4EEF - chains A and G of the 3 polymer chains in the assembly; structure by X-ray diffraction, 2.70 A resolution.

== Chain A ==
Name: Hemagglutinin HA1 chain
Organism: Influenza A virus
UniProt: Q9WFX3 (HEMA_I18A0); the construct lacks a stretch of the UniProt sequence, so the offset changes along the chain: 7-54 = UniProt 14-61; 55-83 = UniProt 63-91; 84-95 = UniProt 93-104; 96-125 = UniProt 106-135; 3 more segments
Sequence (331 residues; numbered 7 to 329 plus 8 insertion-coded residues; the number before each row is that of its first residue; a row labelled like 125A-125C holds insertion residues (125A, then the next letters in order)):
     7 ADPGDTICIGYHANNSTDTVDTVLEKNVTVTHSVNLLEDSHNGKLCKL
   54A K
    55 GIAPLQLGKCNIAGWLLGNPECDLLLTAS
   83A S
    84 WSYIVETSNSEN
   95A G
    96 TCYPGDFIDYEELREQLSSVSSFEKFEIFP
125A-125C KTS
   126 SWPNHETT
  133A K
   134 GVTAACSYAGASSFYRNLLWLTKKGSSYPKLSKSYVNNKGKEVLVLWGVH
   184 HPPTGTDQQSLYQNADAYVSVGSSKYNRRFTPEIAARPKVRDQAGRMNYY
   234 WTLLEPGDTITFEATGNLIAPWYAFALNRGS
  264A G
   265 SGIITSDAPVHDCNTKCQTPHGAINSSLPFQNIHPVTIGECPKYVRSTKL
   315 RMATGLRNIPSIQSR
Not modelled in the structure: 7-9, 327-329
Construct notes: conflict Asp8 (Thr15 in Q9WFX3), Pro9 (Asn16 in Q9WFX3), Gly10 (Ala17 in Q9WFX3)
UniProt features mapped onto this chain:
  - site: Arg329 (Cleavage)
  - glycosylation (N-linked (GlcNAc...) asparagine): Asn20, Asn21, Asn33, Asn95, Asn289
Disulfide bonds: Cys52-Cys277, Cys64-Cys76, Cys97-Cys139, Cys281-Cys305
Covalent attachments: N-acetylglucosamine (NAG) linked to Asn95

== Chain G ==
Name: F-HB80.4, designed hemagglutinin binding protein
Organism: Artificial Gene
Sequence (74 residues; each row starts with the number of its first residue; numbers below 1 keep their minus sign (Met-11 is residue -11)):
   -11 MDYKDDDDKGSHMASTRGSGRPWKFSENIAFEIALSFTNKDTPDRWKKVA
    39 QYVKGRTPEEVKKHYELEHHHHHH
Not modelled in the structure: -11 to 9, 55-62

== Chain A / chain G interface ==
Residue-residue contacts (7; chain A residue first):
  His18(A) - Phe25(G)
  His38(A) - Ile21(G)
  His38(A) - Ser24(G)  hydrogen bond
  Val40(A) - Phe13(G)  hydrophobic
  Asn41(A) - Phe13(G)
  Leu42(A) - Phe13(G)  hydrophobic
  Leu292(A) - Phe13(G)  hydrophobic
Other interface residues (no listed pair), chain A (9 interface residues in all): Ser39, Ser291, Thr318
Other interface residues (no listed pair), chain G (6 interface residues in all): Ile17, Glu20

== Overview ==
The interface between chain A and chain G involves 9 residues on one side and 6 on the other; the contacts
include 1 hydrogen bond. The hydrogen-bonded pair is His38(A)-Ser24(G). N-acetylglucosamine is covalently
linked to Asn95(A).
Chain A is Hemagglutinin HA1 chain (Influenza A virus) and chain G is F-HB80.4, designed hemagglutinin binding
protein (Artificial Gene); the structure, Crystal structure of the designed inhibitor protein F-HB80.4 in
complex with the 1918 influenza virus hemagglutinin, was determined by X-ray diffraction.
